PDB entry 4S0H | X-ray diffraction, 2.82 A resolution | chains B and D of the 4 polymer chains in the assembly

# Chain B
Protein: Homeobox protein Nkx-2.5
Organism: Homo sapiens
Notes: fragment: hd
UniProt: P52952 (NKX25_HUMAN); residue numbers follow UniProt; this construct covers 142-194
Amino-acid sequence (53 residues; row label = number of the first residue in the row):
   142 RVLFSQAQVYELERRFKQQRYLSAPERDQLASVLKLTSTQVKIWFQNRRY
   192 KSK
Construct notes: conflict Ser193 (Cys in P52952)
Swiss-Prot annotation at these positions:
  - natural variant: Arg142 (R142C: In ASD7), Leu144 (L144P: In ASD7), Arg161 (R161P: In CHNG5), Thr178 (T178M: In ASD7), Lys183 (K183E: In ASD7), Gln187 (Q187H: In ASD7), Asn188 (N188K: In ASD7), Arg189 (R189G: In ASD7), Arg190 (R190C: In ASD7), Tyr191 (Y191C: In ASD7), Lys192 (K192R: In ASD7; K192T: In ASD7), Lys194 (K194R: In ASD7)

# Chain D
Molecule: 19-nt DNA strand
Sequence (19 nucleotides; numbered 1 to 19; the number before each row is that of its first residue):
     1 CCACTTCAAAGGTGTGAGA

# Interface between chain B and chain D
Contacting residue pairs (10; chain B residue first):
  Arg142(B) - DA8(D)  base contact
  Leu144(B) - DA10(D)  sugar contact
  Tyr162(B) - DC1(D)  phosphate contact
  Tyr162(B) - DC2(D)  hydrogen bond to the phosphate
  Gln187(B) - DC2(D)  hydrogen bond to the base
  Gln187(B) - DA3(D)  base contact
  Arg190(B) - DC2(D)  salt bridge to the phosphate
  Tyr191(B) - DA3(D)  phosphate contact
  Tyr191(B) - DC4(D)  hydrogen bond to the phosphate
  Lys194(B) - DA3(D)  salt bridge to the phosphate
Other interface residues (no listed pair), chain B (8 interface residues in all): Asn188

# In short
8 residues of chain B face 6 of chain D across their interface, with 3 hydrogen bonds and 2 salt bridges.
Polar pairs include Gln187(B)-DC2(D), Tyr162(B)-DC2(D) and Tyr191(B)-DC4(D).
Chain B is Homeobox protein Nkx-2.5 (Homo sapiens) and chain D is a 19-nt DNA strand; the structure, TBX5 DB,
NKX2.5 HD, ANF DNA Complex, was determined by X-ray diffraction together with 5BQD from the same study.
